PDB entry 8AV0 | X-ray diffraction, 1.50 A resolution | chains A and P

Chain A:
Protein: 14-3-3 protein sigma
Organism: Homo sapiens
UniProt: P31947 (1433S_HUMAN); residue numbers follow UniProt; this construct covers 1-231
Amino-acid sequence (236 residues; each row starts with the number of its first residue; numbers below 1 keep their minus sign (Gly-4 is residue -4)):
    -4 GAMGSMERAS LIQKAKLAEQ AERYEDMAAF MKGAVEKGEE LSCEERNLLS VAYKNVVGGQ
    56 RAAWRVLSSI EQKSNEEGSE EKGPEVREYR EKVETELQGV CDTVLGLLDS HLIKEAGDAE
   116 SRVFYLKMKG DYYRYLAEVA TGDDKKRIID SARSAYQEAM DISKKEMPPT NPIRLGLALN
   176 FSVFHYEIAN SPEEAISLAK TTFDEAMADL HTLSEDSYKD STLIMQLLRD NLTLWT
Covalent attachments: compound O6C linked to Cys38
Sequence notes: expression tag (-4 to 0)
Bound ions: Mg2+ site 1 near Glu2 (its only coordinating residue here); Mg2+ site 2: Glu75, Glu161; Mg2+ site 3 near Glu89 (its only coordinating residue here)
Small-molecule neighbours: O6C (1-[2-(4-chloranylphenoxy)-2-methyl-propanoyl]-N-[2-[2-(dimethylamino)ethyldisulfanyl]ethyl]piperidine-4-carboxamide): Arg41, Asn42, Phe119, Lys122, Pro167, Ile168, Gly171, Asp215, Leu218, Ile219
Swiss-Prot annotation at these positions:
  - site (Interaction with phosphoserine on interacting protein): Arg56, Arg129
  - modified residue (Phosphoserine): Ser5, Ser74
From the paper describing this entry:
  - binding site for O6C: Cys38

Chain P:
Protein: RAF proto-oncogene serine/threonine-protein kinase
Notes: EC 2.7.11.1
UniProt: P04049 (RAF1_HUMAN); residues 256-264 here = UniProt positions 256-264
Amino-acid sequence (9 residues; numbered 256 to 264; the number before each row is that of its first residue):
   256 RSTSTPNVA
Not modelled in the structure: 264
Modified positions: Ser259 (phosphoserine; SEP)
Sequence notes: conflict Ala264 (His in P04049)
Small-molecule neighbours: O6C (1-[2-(4-chloranylphenoxy)-2-methyl-propanoyl]-N-[2-[2-(dimethylamino)ethyldisulfanyl]ethyl]piperidine-4-carboxamide): Thr260, Pro261, Asn262, Val263
Swiss-Prot annotation at these positions:
  - modified residue: Ser259 (Phosphoserine)
  - natural variant: Arg256 (R256S: In NS5), Ser257 (S257L: In NS5 and LPRD2), Ser259 (S259A: In an ovarian serous carcinoma sample; S259F: In NS5), Thr260 (T260I: In hypertrophic cardiomyopathy; uncertain significance; T260R: In NS5), Pro261 (P261A: In NS5; P261L: In NS5; P261S: In NS5), Val263 (V263A: In NS5)

How chain A and chain P interact:
Contacting residue pairs (27):
  Asn42(A) - Val263(P)
  Val46(A) - Asn262(P)
  Val46(A) - Val263(P)  hydrophobic
  Lys49(A) - Ser259(P)
  Lys49(A) - Asn262(P)
  Asn50(A) - Asn262(P)
  Arg56(A) - Ser259(P)
  Arg60(A) - Arg256(P)
  Arg129(A) - Ser259(P)
  Tyr130(A) - Ser259(P)
  Gly171(A) - Thr260(P)  hydrogen bond (backbone-side chain)
  Leu174(A) - Thr258(P)
  Leu174(A) - Ser259(P)
  Leu174(A) - Thr260(P)
  Asn175(A) - Ser259(P)
  Asn175(A) - Thr260(P)  hydrogen bond (side chain-backbone)
  Val178(A) - Ser257(P)
  Val178(A) - Thr258(P)
  Tyr181(A) - Ser257(P)
  Glu182(A) - Arg256(P)
  Glu182(A) - Ser257(P)  hydrogen bond
  Leu222(A) - Pro261(P)
  Asn226(A) - Ser257(P)
  Asn226(A) - Thr258(P)  hydrogen bond (side chain-backbone)
  Leu229(A) - Arg256(P)
  Leu229(A) - Ser257(P)
  Trp230(A) - Ser257(P)  hydrogen bond
Also at the interface, not in a pair above, chain A (22 interface residues in all): Glu14, Ser45, Lys122, Leu218

Summary:
22 residues of chain A face 8 of chain P across their interface; the contacts include 5 hydrogen bonds. Polar
pairs include Gly171(A)-Thr260(P), Asn175(A)-Thr260(P) and Glu182(A)-Ser257(P). Chain P binds compound O6C.
Covalently linked compound O6C: at Cys38(A). Glu75(A) and Glu161(A) coordinate Mg2+ site 2. From the paper: a
binding site for O6C at Cys38(A).
Chain A is 14-3-3 protein sigma (Homo sapiens) and chain P is RAF proto-oncogene serine/threonine-protein
kinase; the structure, small molecule stabilizer (compound 1) for C-RAF pS259 and 14-3-3, was determined by
X-ray diffraction together with 8A62, 8A65, 8A68, 8A6F, 8A6H, 8ADM and 8AFN from the same study.
